PDB entry 3A50 | X-ray diffraction, 2.05 A resolution | chain A

# Chain A
Protein: Vitamin D hydroxylase
Organism: Pseudonocardia autotrophica
UniProt: C4B644 (C4B644_9PSEU); residues 1-403 here = UniProt positions 1-403
Sequence (411 residues; each row starts with the number of its first residue):
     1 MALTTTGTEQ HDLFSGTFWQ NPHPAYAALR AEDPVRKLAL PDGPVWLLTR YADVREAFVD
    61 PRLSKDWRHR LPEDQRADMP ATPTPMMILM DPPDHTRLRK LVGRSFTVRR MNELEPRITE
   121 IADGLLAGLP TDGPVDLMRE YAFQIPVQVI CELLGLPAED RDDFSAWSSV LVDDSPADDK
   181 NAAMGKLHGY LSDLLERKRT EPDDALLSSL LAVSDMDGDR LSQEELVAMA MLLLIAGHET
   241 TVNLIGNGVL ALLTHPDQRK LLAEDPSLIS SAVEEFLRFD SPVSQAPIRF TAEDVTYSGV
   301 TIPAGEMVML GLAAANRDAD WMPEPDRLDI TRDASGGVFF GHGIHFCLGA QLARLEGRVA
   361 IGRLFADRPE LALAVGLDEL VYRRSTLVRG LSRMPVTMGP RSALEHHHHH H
Disordered / not traced: 1, 404-411
Construct notes: engineered mutation Arg70 (Thr in C4B644), Leu156 (Val in C4B644), Met216 (Glu in C4B644), Arg384 (Glu in C4B644); expression tag (404-411)
Ion coordination: Ca2+ site 1 near Gly128 (its only coordinating residue here); Ca2+ site 2: Asp204 (together with glycerol); Ca2+ site 3: Asp320 (shared with 1 residue of chain D); heme Fe near Cys347 (its only coordinating residue here)
Ligand contacts:
  - heme (HEM): Phe58, Lys65, Met87, Ile88, His95, Arg99, Phe106, Ile150, Leu232, Leu233, Ala236, Thr240, Thr241, Leu244, Leu277, Pro282, Val283, Ala286, Pro287, Arg289, Leu312, Phe339, Phe340, Gly341, Ile344, His345, Phe346, Cys347, Leu348, Gly349, Leu352, Ala353, Glu356
  - vitamin d3 (VD3; (1S,3Z)-3-[(2E)-2-[(1r,3ar,7as)-7a-methyl-1-[(2R)-6-methylheptan-2-yl]-2,3,3a,5,6,7-hexahydro-1H-inden-4-ylidene]ethyli dene]-4-methylidene-cyclohexan-1-ol): Trp67, Pro83, Thr84, Met86, Ile88, Leu89, Leu171, Lys180, Asn181, Met184, Leu232, Ile235, Ala236, Thr240, Val283, Pro287, Leu387
UniProt features mapped onto this chain:
  - binding site (heme): Cys347
Reported in the primary citation:
  - binding site for vitamin d3: Trp67, Pro83, Met86, Ile88, Leu89, Leu171, Lys180, Asn181, Met184, Leu232, Ile235, Pro287, Leu387

# In short
Chain A binds heme and vitamin d3. From UniProt: heme-binding residue Cys347. From the paper: a binding site
for vitamin d3 at Trp67, Pro83 and Met86 among others.
Chain A is Vitamin D hydroxylase (Pseudonocardia autotrophica); the structure, Structure of cytochrome P450
Vdh mutant (Vdh-K1) obtained by directed evolution with bound vitamin D3, was determined by X-ray diffraction
together with 3A4Z, 3A51, 3A4G and 3A4H from the same study.
